8RZJ - chains A and B; structure by X-ray diffraction, 1.99 A resolution.

[Chain A (and B)]
Name: Conserved hypothetical periplasmic protein
Organism: Zobellia galactanivorans
Notes: chain B of this document is another copy of the same molecule, construct and numbering; everything in this record applies to it too
UniProt: G0L004 (G0L004_ZOBGA); residues 32-693 here = UniProt positions 32-693
Amino-acid sequence (676 residues; each row starts with the number of its first residue):
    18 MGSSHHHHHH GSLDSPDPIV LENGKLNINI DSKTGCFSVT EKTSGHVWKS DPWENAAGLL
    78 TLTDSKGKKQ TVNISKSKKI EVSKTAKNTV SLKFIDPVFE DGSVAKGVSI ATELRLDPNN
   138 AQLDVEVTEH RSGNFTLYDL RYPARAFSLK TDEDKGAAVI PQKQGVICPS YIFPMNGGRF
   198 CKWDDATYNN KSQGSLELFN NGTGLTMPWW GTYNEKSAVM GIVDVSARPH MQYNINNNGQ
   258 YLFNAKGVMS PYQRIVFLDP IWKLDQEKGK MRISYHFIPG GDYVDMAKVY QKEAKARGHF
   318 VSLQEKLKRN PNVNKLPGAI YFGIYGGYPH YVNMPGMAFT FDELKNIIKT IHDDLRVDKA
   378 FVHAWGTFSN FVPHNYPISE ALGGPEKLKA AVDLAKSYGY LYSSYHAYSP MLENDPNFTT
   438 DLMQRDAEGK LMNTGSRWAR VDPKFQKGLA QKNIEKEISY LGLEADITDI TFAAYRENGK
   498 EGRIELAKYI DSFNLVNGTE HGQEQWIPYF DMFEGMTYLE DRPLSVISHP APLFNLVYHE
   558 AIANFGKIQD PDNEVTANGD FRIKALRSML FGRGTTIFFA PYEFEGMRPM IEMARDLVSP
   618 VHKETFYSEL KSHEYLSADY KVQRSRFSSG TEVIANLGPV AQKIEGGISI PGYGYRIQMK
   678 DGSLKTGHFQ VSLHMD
Unresolved in the structure: 18-34
Sequence notes: initiating methionine (18); expression tag (19-31)
Metal / ion sites: Na+ site 1: Asn207, Gln210; Na+ site 2: Leu512, Asn514, Asp528
Residues lining bound ligands: A1H36 ((1R,5R,8S)-6-oxa-3-azabicyclo[3.2.1]octan-8-ol): Pro346, His347, Trp382, Tyr422, Trp455, Asp486, Ile487, Glu517, Ile565, Gln566

[Chain A / chain B interface]
Residue-residue contacts (165):
  Ile189(A) - Tyr348(B)
  Ile189(A) - Met351(B)
  Phe190(A) - Met351(B)
  Pro191(A) - Gly353(B)
  Pro191(A) - Met354(B)  hydrophobic
  Met192(A) - Met354(B)
  Met192(A) - Ala597(B)
  Met192(A) - Tyr599(B)
  Asn193(A) - Asn570(B)
  Asn193(A) - Glu571(B)  hydrogen bond
  Asn193(A) - Phe595(B)  hydrogen bond (side chain-backbone)
  Asn193(A) - Phe596(B)
  Asn193(A) - Tyr599(B)
  Asn193(A) - Glu600(B)  hydrogen bond
  Gly194(A) - Tyr342(B)
  Gly194(A) - Phe595(B)
  Gly194(A) - Ala597(B)
  Gly194(A) - Glu600(B)
  Gly195(A) - Ile565(B)
  Gly195(A) - Gln566(B)
  Gly195(A) - Phe595(B)
  Arg196(A) - Glu571(B)  salt bridge
  Arg196(A) - Val572(B)  hydrogen bond (side chain-backbone)
  Arg196(A) - Thr573(B)
  Phe197(A) - Tyr342(B)
  Phe197(A) - His347(B)
  Phe197(A) - Tyr348(B)  hydrophobic
  Phe197(A) - Met351(B)  hydrophobic
  Phe197(A) - Met354(B)  hydrophobic
  Cys198(A) - Tyr342(B)  hydrophobic
  Cys198(A) - His347(B)
  Lys199(A) - Glu537(B)  salt bridge
  Lys199(A) - Gln566(B)
  Asp201(A) - His347(B)
  Asp201(A) - Tyr348(B)  hydrogen bond
  Asp201(A) - Arg454(B)  salt bridge
  Asp202(A) - His347(B)  salt bridge
  Asp202(A) - Trp455(B)  hydrogen bond
  Tyr205(A) - Glu430(B)
  Tyr205(A) - Arg454(B)
  Gln257(A) - Thr451(B)
  Asn261(A) - Thr451(B)  hydrogen bond
  Asn261(A) - Gly452(B)  hydrogen bond (side chain-backbone)
  Ala262(A) - Lys447(B)
  Lys263(A) - Lys447(B)
  Gly264(A) - Lys447(B)
  Gly264(A) - Leu448(B)  hydrogen bond (backbone-backbone)
  Val265(A) - Thr451(B)
  Met266(A) - Phe435(B)  hydrophobic
  Met266(A) - Thr437(B)
  Met266(A) - Thr451(B)
  Met266(A) - Arg457(B)
  Tyr342(A) - Gly194(B)
  Tyr342(A) - Phe197(B)
  Tyr342(A) - Cys198(B)  hydrophobic
  His347(A) - Phe197(B)
  His347(A) - Cys198(B)
  His347(A) - Asp201(B)
  His347(A) - Asp202(B)  salt bridge
  Tyr348(A) - Ile189(B)
  Tyr348(A) - Phe197(B)  hydrophobic
  Tyr348(A) - Asp201(B)  hydrogen bond
  Met351(A) - Ile189(B)
  Met351(A) - Phe190(B)
  Met351(A) - Phe197(B)  hydrophobic
  Gly353(A) - Pro191(B)
  Met354(A) - Pro191(B)  hydrophobic
  Met354(A) - Met192(B)
  Met354(A) - Phe197(B)  hydrophobic
  Glu430(A) - Tyr205(B)
  Glu430(A) - Met266(B)
  Phe435(A) - Met266(B)  hydrophobic
  Lys447(A) - Ala262(B)  hydrogen bond (side chain-backbone)
  Lys447(A) - Lys263(B)
  Lys447(A) - Gly264(B)
  Leu448(A) - Gly264(B)  hydrogen bond (backbone-backbone)
  Leu448(A) - Met266(B)  hydrophobic
  Thr451(A) - Gln257(B)
  Thr451(A) - Asn261(B)  hydrogen bond
  Thr451(A) - Met266(B)
  Gly452(A) - Asn261(B)
  Arg454(A) - Asp201(B)  salt bridge
  Arg454(A) - Tyr205(B)  hydrogen bond
  Trp455(A) - Asp202(B)  hydrogen bond
  Arg457(A) - Met266(B)
  Glu537(A) - Lys199(B)  salt bridge
  Asp538(A) - Asp538(B)
  Ile565(A) - Gly195(B)
  Ile565(A) - Cys198(B)  hydrophobic
  Gln566(A) - Gly195(B)
  Gln566(A) - Lys199(B)
  Asn570(A) - Asn193(B)
  Glu571(A) - Asn193(B)
  Glu571(A) - Arg196(B)  salt bridge
  Val572(A) - Arg196(B)  hydrogen bond (backbone-side chain)
  Val572(A) - Val572(B)  hydrophobic
  Val572(A) - Gly576(B)
  Val572(A) - Asp577(B)
  Val572(A) - Arg579(B)
  Thr573(A) - Arg196(B)
  Thr573(A) - Thr573(B)
  Thr573(A) - Ala574(B)
  Ala574(A) - Thr573(B)
  Ala574(A) - Ala574(B)
  Gly576(A) - Val572(B)
  Asp577(A) - Val572(B)
  Arg579(A) - Val572(B)
  Phe595(A) - Asn193(B)  hydrogen bond (backbone-side chain)
  Phe595(A) - Gly194(B)
  Phe595(A) - Gly195(B)
  Phe596(A) - Asn193(B)
  Ala597(A) - Met192(B)
  Ala597(A) - Gly194(B)
  Tyr599(A) - Met192(B)
  Tyr599(A) - Asn193(B)
  Tyr599(A) - Asp636(B)  hydrogen bond
  Tyr599(A) - Val657(B)
  Glu600(A) - Asn193(B)  hydrogen bond
  Glu600(A) - Gly194(B)
  Gly603(A) - Pro656(B)
  Gly603(A) - Val657(B)
  Met604(A) - Pro656(B)  hydrophobic
  Pro606(A) - Gln687(B)
  Met610(A) - Val688(B)
  Met610(A) - Ser689(B)
  Met610(A) - Leu690(B)
  Asp613(A) - Met692(B)
  Leu614(A) - Leu690(B)  hydrophobic
  Asp636(A) - Tyr599(B)  hydrogen bond
  Pro656(A) - Glu600(B)
  Pro656(A) - Gly603(B)
  Pro656(A) - Met604(B)  hydrophobic
  Val657(A) - Tyr599(B)
  Val657(A) - Glu600(B)
  Val657(A) - Gly603(B)
  Tyr672(A) - Leu690(B)  hydrophobic
  Tyr672(A) - His691(B)
  Tyr672(A) - Met692(B)
  Thr683(A) - Met692(B)
  Thr683(A) - Asp693(B)  hydrogen bond
  Gly684(A) - His691(B)
  Gly684(A) - Asp693(B)
  His685(A) - Leu690(B)
  His685(A) - His691(B)  hydrogen bond (backbone-backbone)
  Phe686(A) - Ser689(B)
  Gln687(A) - Gln687(B)
  Gln687(A) - Val688(B)
  Gln687(A) - Ser689(B)  hydrogen bond (backbone-backbone)
  Val688(A) - Met610(B)
  Val688(A) - Gln687(B)
  Val688(A) - Val688(B)  hydrophobic
  Ser689(A) - Phe686(B)
  Ser689(A) - Gln687(B)  hydrogen bond (backbone-backbone)
  Leu690(A) - Met610(B)  hydrophobic
  Leu690(A) - Leu614(B)  hydrophobic
  Leu690(A) - His685(B)
  Leu690(A) - Phe686(B)  hydrophobic
  His691(A) - Gly684(B)
  His691(A) - His685(B)  hydrogen bond (backbone-backbone)
  His691(A) - Gln687(B)
  Met692(A) - Asp613(B)
  Met692(A) - Tyr672(B)
  Met692(A) - Thr683(B)
  Asp693(A) - Thr683(B)  hydrogen bond
  Asp693(A) - Gly684(B)
Also at the interface, not in a pair above, chain A (86 interface residues in all): Asn206, Asn255, Arg271, Gly344, Pro352, Asn431, Thr437, Met440, Ile580, Glu602, Gln659, Tyr670
Also at the interface, not in a pair above, chain B (86 interface residues in all): Asn206, Asn255, Val265, Arg271, Gly344, Pro352, Asn431, Met440, Ser542, Ile580, Glu602, Pro606, Gln659

[In short]
Chain A and chain B each contribute 86 residues to their interface, with 26 hydrogen bonds and 8 salt bridges.
Polar contacts include Arg196(A)-Glu571(B), Lys199(A)-Glu537(B) and Asp201(A)-Arg454(B). Chain A binds
compound A1H36. Asn207(A) and Gln210(A) form the Na+ site 1.
Chain A and chain B are both Conserved hypothetical periplasmic protein (Zobellia galactanivorans); the
structure, ZgGH129 from Zobellia galactanivorans in complex with the inhibitor ADG-IF
(3,6-anhydro-D-galacto-isofagomine), was determined by X-ray diffraction, deposited together with 8RZG, 8RZH,
8RZI and 8RZK.
